Entry 4EOW (X-ray diffraction, 1.97 A resolution); this record covers chains H and L.

# Chain H
Molecule: MB007 human IgG1 Fab fragment heavy chain
Source organism: Homo sapiens
UniProtKB: S6B291 (S6B291_HUMAN); residues 128-228 here correspond to UniProt positions 137-237 (UniProt number = residue number + 9)
Chain sequence (228 residues; row label = number of the first residue in the row):
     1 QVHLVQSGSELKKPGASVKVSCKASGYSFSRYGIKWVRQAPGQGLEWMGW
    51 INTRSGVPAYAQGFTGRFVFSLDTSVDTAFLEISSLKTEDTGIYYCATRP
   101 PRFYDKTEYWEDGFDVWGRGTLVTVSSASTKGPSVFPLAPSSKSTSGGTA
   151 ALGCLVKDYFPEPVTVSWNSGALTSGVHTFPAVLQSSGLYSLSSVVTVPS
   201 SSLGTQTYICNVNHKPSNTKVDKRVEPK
Disulfide bonds: C22-C96, C154-C210

# Chain L
Molecule: MB007 IgG1 Fab fragment light chain
Source organism: Homo sapiens
UniProtKB: P0DOY2 (IGLC2_HUMAN); residues 112-216 here correspond to UniProt positions 2-106 (UniProt number = residue number - 110)
Chain sequence (216 residues; each row starts with the number of its first residue):
     1 QSVLTQPPSASGTPGQSVNISCSGSSSNIGNSYVYWYQQLPGTAPKLLIY
    51 RNNRRPSGVPDRFSGSKSDTSASLAISGLRSEDEADYYCATWDDSLSGRL
   101 FGGGTKLTVLGQPKAAPSVTLFPPSSEELQANKATLVCLISDFYPGAVTV
   151 AWKADSSPVKAGVETTTPSKQSNNKYAASSYLSLTPEQWKSHRSYSCQVT
   201 HEGSTVEKTVAPTECS
Not modelled in the structure: 1, 213-216
Disulfide bonds: C22-C89, C138-C197

# Chain H / chain L interface
Contacting residue pairs - 70 pairs, chain H then chain L:
  K35(H) - R99(L)
  Q39(H) - Q39(L)  hydrogen bond
  Q39(H) - Y88(L)  hydrogen bond
  Q43(H) - Y88(L)
  G44(H) - Y88(L)
  L45(H) - P45(L)  hydrophobic
  L45(H) - Y88(L)  hydrophobic
  L45(H) - F101(L)  hydrophobic
  W47(H) - G98(L)
  W47(H) - R99(L)
  W47(H) - F101(L)  hydrophobic
  Y95(H) - Q39(L)  hydrogen bond
  Y95(H) - T43(L)
  Y95(H) - A44(L)  hydrophobic
  R99(H) - W92(L)
  R99(H) - R99(L)
  P100(H) - R99(L)
  K106(H) - R51(L)
  T107(H) - R51(L)
  W110(H) - Y35(L)  hydrophobic
  W110(H) - L47(L)  hydrophobic
  W110(H) - Y50(L)  hydrophobic
  W110(H) - P56(L)
  E111(H) - Y50(L)
  E111(H) - S57(L)
  D115(H) - Y37(L)  hydrogen bond
  D115(H) - L47(L)
  W117(H) - Y37(L)
  W117(H) - P45(L)
  G118(H) - A44(L)
  F136(H) - S125(L)
  F136(H) - E128(L)
  P137(H) - S125(L)
  P137(H) - E127(L)
  L138(H) - F122(L)  hydrophobic
  A139(H) - F122(L)
  S141(H) - F122(L)
  K143(H) - K208(L)
  S144(H) - V119(L)  hydrogen bond (side chain-backbone)
  S144(H) - T120(L)
  S144(H) - K208(L)  hydrogen bond
  A151(H) - F122(L)
  L155(H) - T135(L)
  L155(H) - Y181(L)  hydrophobic
  K157(H) - E128(L)
  K157(H) - K133(L)
  K157(H) - T135(L)
  D158(H) - K133(L)  salt bridge
  H178(H) - S141(L)
  H178(H) - Q171(L)
  H178(H) - A177(L)
  F180(H) - L139(L)  hydrophobic
  F180(H) - I140(L)
  F180(H) - A178(L)
  P181(H) - T166(L)
  P181(H) - S169(L)
  P181(H) - S179(L)
  A182(H) - T166(L)
  V183(H) - E164(L)
  V183(H) - T166(L)
  V183(H) - Y181(L)  hydrophobic
  L184(H) - E164(L)
  S186(H) - E164(L)
  L192(H) - Y181(L)
  S193(H) - V137(L)
  S193(H) - L139(L)
  S193(H) - Y181(L)  hydrogen bond
  V195(H) - F122(L)  hydrophobic
  V195(H) - L139(L)  hydrophobic
  K223(H) - E127(L)  salt bridge
Interface residues without a listed pair, chain H (43 interface residues in all): V37, V135, L152, Q185, S191
Interface residues without a listed pair, chain L (40 interface residues in all): S97, G103, T165

# Summary
43 residues of chain H face 40 of chain L across their interface; the contacts include 7 hydrogen bonds and 2
salt bridges. Polar contacts include D158(H)-K133(L), K223(H)-E127(L) and Q39(H)-Q39(L).
Chain H is MB007 human IgG1 Fab fragment heavy chain and chain L is MB007 IgG1 Fab fragment light chain, both
from Homo sapiens; the structure, Crystal structure of a disease-associated anti-human GM-CSF autoantibody
MB007, was determined by X-ray diffraction.
